4EAG - chains B and C of the 3 polymer chains in the assembly; structure by X-ray diffraction, 2.70 A resolution.

Chain B:
Name: 5'-AMP-activated protein kinase subunit beta-1
From: Rattus norvegicus
UniProtKB: P80386 (AAKB1_RAT); residue numbers follow UniProt; this construct covers 187-270
Chain sequence (85 residues; numbered 186 to 270; the number before each row is that of its first residue):
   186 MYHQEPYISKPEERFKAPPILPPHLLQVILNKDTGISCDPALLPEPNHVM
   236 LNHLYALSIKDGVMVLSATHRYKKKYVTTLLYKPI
Unresolved in the structure: 192-201, 208-210, 216-219, 223-232
Sequence notes: expression tag (186)
UniProt features mapped onto this chain:
  - modified residue: Lys201 (N6-succinyllysine)

Chain C:
Name: 5'-AMP-activated protein kinase subunit gamma-1
From: Rattus norvegicus
UniProtKB: P80385 (AAKG1_RAT); residues 1-330 here = UniProt positions 1-330
Chain sequence (330 residues; numbered 1 to 330; the number before each row is that of its first residue):
     1 MESVAAESAPAPENEHSQETPESNSSVYTTFMKSHRCYDLIPTSSKLVVF
    51 DTSLQVKKAFFALVTNGVRAAPLWDSKKQSFVGMLTITDFINILHRYYKS
   101 ALVQIYELEEHKIETWREVYLQDSFKPLVCISPNASLFDAVSSLIRNKIH
   151 RLPVIDPESGNTLYILTHKRILKFLKLFITEFPKPEFMSKSLEELQIGTY
   201 ANIAMVRTTTPVYVALGIFVQHRVSALPVVDEKGRVVDIYSKFDVINLAA
   251 EKTYNNLDVSVTKALQHRSHYFEGVLKCYLHETLEAIINRLVEAEVHRLV
   301 VVDEHDVVKGIVSLSDILQALVLTGGEKKP
Unresolved in the structure: 1-25, 251-255, 269-273, 325-330
Ligand contacts:
  - ATP (adenosine-5'-triphosphate), molecule 1: Met84, Thr86, Ile87, Thr88, Asp89, Gln122, Lys126, Pro127, Leu128, Val129, Lys148, Ile149, His150, Arg151, Leu152, Pro153, Ser225, Lys242, Phe243
  - ATP, molecule 2: His150, His168, Gly198, Thr199, Asn202, Ile203, Ala204, Val224, Ser225, Ala226, Leu227, Pro228, His297, Arg298, Ile311, Ser313, Leu314, Ser315, Asp316
  - tris(hydroxyethyl)aminomethane (TAM): Gly67, Val68, Arg69, Arg151, Thr167, Lys169, Arg170, Lys173, His297
UniProt features mapped onto this chain:
  - motif: Leu137 to Glu158 (AMPK pseudosubstrate)
  - binding site (ADP): Arg69, Met84 to Asp89, Val129, His150, Arg151, Lys169, Ser241 to Asp244, Arg268, Leu276, His297, Arg298
  - binding site (AMP): Arg69, Met84 to Asp89, Val129, His150, Arg151, Lys169, Thr199, Ala204, Ser225, Ala226, Ser241 to Asp244, Arg268, Leu276, His297, Arg298, Ser313 to Asp316
  - binding site (ATP): Arg69, Met84 to Asp89, Val129, His150, Arg151, Lys169, Ser241 to Asp244, Arg268, Leu276, His297, Arg298
  - modified residue: Ser260 (Phosphoserine), Thr262 (Phosphothreonine), Ser269 (Phosphoserine)

Chain B / chain C interface:
Contacting residue pairs (42):
  Ile221(B) with Ser44(C)
  Asp246(B) with Lys58(C), salt bridge
  Val248(B) with Leu54(C), hydrophobic; Lys58(C)
  Tyr257(B) with Tyr38(C), hydrophobic; Pro133(C), hydrophobic; Asp156(C); Glu158(C); Leu163(C), hydrophobic
  Lys258(B) with Tyr38(C)
  Lys259(B) with Tyr38(C), hydrogen bond (backbone-side chain); Thr43(C)
  Lys260(B) with Tyr38(C); Ile41(C), hydrogen bond (side chain-backbone); Pro42(C); Thr43(C)
  Tyr261(B) with Thr43(C), hydrogen bond (backbone-backbone); Ser44(C); Ser45(C), hydrogen bond (backbone-backbone)
  Val262(B) with Ser45(C); Leu47(C), hydrophobic; Leu163(C)
  Thr263(B) with Ser45(C), hydrogen bond (backbone-backbone); Lys46(C); Leu47(C), hydrogen bond (backbone-backbone)
  Thr264(B) with Leu47(C); Val49(C)
  Leu265(B) with Lys46(C); Leu47(C), hydrogen bond (backbone-backbone); Val48(C); Val49(C), hydrogen bond (backbone-backbone)
  Leu266(B) with Val49(C)
  Tyr267(B) with Val48(C), hydrophobic; Val49(C), hydrogen bond (backbone-backbone); Phe50(C), hydrophobic; Asp51(C), hydrogen bond (backbone-backbone); Ala62(C), hydrophobic; Asn66(C), hydrogen bond
  Lys268(B) with Asp51(C), salt bridge
  Pro269(B) with Asp51(C); Ser53(C); Leu54(C)
Other interface residues (no listed pair), chain C (27 interface residues in all): Arg36, Asp39, Thr65, Trp74, Ser76, Asn134

Overview:
Chain B and chain C form an interface of 16 and 27 residues respectively; the contacts include 11 hydrogen
bonds and 2 salt bridges. Among the polar pairs are Asp246(B)-Lys58(C), Lys268(B)-Asp51(C) and
Lys259(B)-Tyr38(C). Ligands of chain C: ATP and tris(hydroxyethyl)aminomethane.
Chain B is 5'-AMP-activated protein kinase subunit beta-1 and chain C is 5'-AMP-activated protein kinase
subunit gamma-1, both from Rattus norvegicus; the structure, Co-crystal structure of an chimeric AMPK core
with ATP, was determined by X-ray diffraction (same publication as 4EAI, 4EAJ, 4EAK and 4EAL).
